4K4C - chains A and D; structure by X-ray diffraction, 1.85 A resolution.

# Chain A (and D)
Name: Proofreading thioesterase EntH
Source organism: Escherichia coli
Notes: EC 3.1.2.-; chain D of this document is another copy of the same molecule, construct and numbering; everything in this record applies to it too
UniProtKB: P0A8Y8 (ENTH_ECOLI); residue numbers follow UniProt; this construct covers 1-137
Sequence (137 residues; row label = number of the first residue in the row):
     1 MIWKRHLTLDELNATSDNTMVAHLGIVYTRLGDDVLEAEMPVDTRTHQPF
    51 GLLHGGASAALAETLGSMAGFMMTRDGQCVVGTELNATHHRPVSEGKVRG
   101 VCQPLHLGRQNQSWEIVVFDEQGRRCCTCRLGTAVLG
Small-molecule neighbours:
  - phenacyl coenzyme A (0FQ), molecule 1: V21, E63, T64, S67, M68, V80, V81, G82, T83, A134, L136
  - phenacyl coenzyme A (0FQ), molecule 2: Q48, P49, F50, L52, L53, H54, G55, H89, H90, R91, P92
Curated features (UniProtKB/Swiss-Prot):
  - active site: E63 (Nucleophile or proton acceptor)
  - binding site (substrate): Q48, H54, G55, G82, H89 to P92
  - mutagenesis: Q48 (Q48A: Loss of activity; Q48N: 290-fold decrease in activity toward salicylyl-CoA), H54 (H54A: 229-fold decrease in activity toward salicylyl-CoA. Loss of activity toward benzoyl-CoA), E63 (E63A/D/Q: Loss of activity), T64 (T64S: 13-fold decrease in activity toward salicylyl-CoA), S67 (S67A: 140-fold decrease in activity toward salicylyl-CoA; S67C: 104-fold decrease in activity toward salicylyl-CoA), M68 (M68A: 130-fold decrease in activity toward salicylyl-CoA; M68V: 47-fold increase in catalytic efficiency toward 1,4-dihydroxy-2-naphthoyl-CoA and 10-fold increase in catalytic efficiency toward ...)
Reported in the primary citation:
  - binding site for phenacyl coenzyme A: Q48, P49, F50, L52, H54, G55, S67, M68, V80, V81, G82, H89, R91
  - mutagenesis - Q48A, H54A, E63A: abolished catalytic activity
  - catalytic residues: Q48, E63
  - specificity-determining residues: M68
  - mutagenesis - M68V (50-fold): increased catalytic activity on 1,4-dihydroxynapthoyl-CoA (citing earlier work)
  - mutagenesis - M68V (10-fold): increased catalytic activity on lauroyl-CoA (citing earlier work)

# How chain A and chain D interact
Pairs across the interface - 66 pairs, chain A then chain D:
  T15(A) with P49(D)
  N18(A) with T44(D)
  T19(A) with T44(D); H47(D); Q48(D); P49(D)
  M20(A) with M20(D), hydrophobic; L24(D), hydrophobic; T44(D), hydrogen bond (backbone-backbone); R45(D); T46(D); H47(D), hydrogen bond (backbone-backbone); H54(D); G56(D); A57(D), hydrophobic
  V21(A) with H54(D)
  H23(A) with H23(D), hydrogen bond (backbone-side chain); R45(D)
  L24(A) with M20(D), hydrophobic
  T44(A) with N18(D); T19(D); M20(D), hydrogen bond (backbone-backbone)
  R45(A) with M20(D); H23(D)
  T46(A) with M20(D)
  H47(A) with T19(D); M20(D), hydrogen bond (backbone-backbone)
  Q48(A) with T19(D)
  P49(A) with T15(D); T19(D)
  F50(A) with F71(D), hydrophobic
  H54(A) with M20(D); A60(D); E63(D); T64(D), hydrogen bond
  G55(A) with E63(D)
  G56(A) with M20(D); A60(D); E63(D)
  A57(A) with M20(D), hydrophobic
  A59(A) with A59(D), hydrophobic; L85(D), hydrophobic
  A60(A) with H54(D); G56(D)
  E63(A) with G55(D); G56(D); H89(D), salt bridge
  T64(A) with H54(D), hydrogen bond
  F71(A) with F50(D), hydrophobic
  G82(A) with H89(D)
  T83(A) with T88(D); H89(D), hydrogen bond (backbone-backbone)
  E84(A) with A87(D); T88(D), hydrogen bond
  L85(A) with A59(D), hydrophobic; N86(D); A87(D), hydrogen bond (backbone-backbone)
  N86(A) with L85(D); N86(D)
  A87(A) with E84(D); L85(D), hydrogen bond (backbone-backbone)
  T88(A) with T83(D); E84(D), hydrogen bond
  H89(A) with E63(D), salt bridge; G82(D); T83(D), hydrogen bond (backbone-backbone)
Also at the interface, not in a pair above, chain A (32 interface residues in all): M68
Also at the interface, not in a pair above, chain D (32 interface residues in all): V21, M68

# Overview
Chain A and chain D each contribute 32 residues to their interface; the contacts include 13 hydrogen bonds and
2 salt bridges. Polar contacts include E63(A)-H89(D), H23(A)-H23(D) and H54(A)-T64(D). Bound to chain A:
phenacyl coenzyme A. The paper reports catalytic residues Q48(A) and E63(A); Q48A, H54A and E63A of chain A
abolish catalytic activity.
Chain A and chain D are both Proofreading thioesterase EntH (Escherichia coli); the structure, X-ray crystal
structure of E. coli YbdB complexed with phenacyl-CoA, was determined by X-ray diffraction (same publication
as 4K49, 4K4A, 4K4B and 4K4D).
